Entry 6GJV (X-ray diffraction, 2.11 A resolution); this record covers chains D and H of the 8 polymer chains in the assembly.

# Chain D (and H)
Protein: Inosine-5'-monophosphate dehydrogenase
Organism: Pseudomonas aeruginosa PAO1
Notes: EC 1.1.1.205; chain H of this document is another copy of the same molecule, construct and numbering; everything in this record applies to it too
Reference sequence: Q9HXM5 (Q9HXM5_PSEAE); numbering as in UniProt (aligned over 1-489)
Chain sequence (509 residues; numbered -19 to 489; the number before each row is that of its first residue; numbers below 1 keep their minus sign (Met-19 is residue -19)):
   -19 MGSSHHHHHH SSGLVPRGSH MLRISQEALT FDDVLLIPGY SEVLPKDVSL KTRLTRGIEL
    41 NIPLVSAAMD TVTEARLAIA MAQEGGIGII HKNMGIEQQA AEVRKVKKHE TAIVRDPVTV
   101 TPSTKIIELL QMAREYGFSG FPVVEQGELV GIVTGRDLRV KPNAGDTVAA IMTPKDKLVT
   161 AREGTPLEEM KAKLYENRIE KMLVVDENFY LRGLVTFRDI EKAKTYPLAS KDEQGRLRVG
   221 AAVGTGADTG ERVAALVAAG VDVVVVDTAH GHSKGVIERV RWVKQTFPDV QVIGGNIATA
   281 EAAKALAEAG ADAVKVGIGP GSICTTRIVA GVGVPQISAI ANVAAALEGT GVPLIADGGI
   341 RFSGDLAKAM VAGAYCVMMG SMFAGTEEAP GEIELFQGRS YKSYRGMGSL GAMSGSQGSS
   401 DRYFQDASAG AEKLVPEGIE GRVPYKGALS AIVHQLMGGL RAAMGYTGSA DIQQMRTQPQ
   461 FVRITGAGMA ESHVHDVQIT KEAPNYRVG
Unresolved in the structure: -19 to 0, 92-203, 385-421, 468-489 (chain H: -19 to 0, 91-204, 385-420, 468-489)
Construct notes: initiating methionine (-19); expression tag (-18 to 0)

# Chain D / chain H interface
Residue-residue contacts - 19 pairs, chain D then chain H:
  Leu375(D) with Lys426(H); Ile432(H), hydrophobic
  Gly378(D) with Pro424(H); Lys426(H)
  Arg379(D) with Arg379(H); Tyr381(H), hydrogen bond
  Ser380(D) with Tyr425(H), hydrogen bond (side chain-backbone); Lys426(H); Gly427(H)
  Tyr381(D) with Arg379(H), hydrogen bond
  Pro424(D) with Gly378(H); Arg379(H)
  Tyr425(D) with Ser380(H), hydrogen bond (backbone-side chain); Tyr425(H), hydrophobic
  Lys426(D) with Leu375(H); Gly378(H); Ser380(H)
  Gly427(D) with Ser380(H), hydrogen bond (backbone-side chain)
  Ile432(D) with Leu375(H), hydrophobic
Other interface residues (no listed pair), chain H (11 interface residues in all): Ile373

# Overview
10 residues of chain D face 11 of chain H across their interface; the contacts include 5 hydrogen bonds. Among
the polar pairs are Arg379(D)-Tyr381(H), Ser380(D)-Tyr425(H) and Gly427(D)-Ser380(H).
Both chains are Inosine-5'-monophosphate dehydrogenase (Pseudomonas aeruginosa PAO1). Entry 6GJV
(apo-structure of IMPDH from Pseudomonas aeruginosa) was determined by X-ray diffraction, deposited together
with 6GK9.
